5VQB - chain A; structure by X-ray diffraction, 3.39 A resolution.

[Chain A]
Molecule: Rifampin monooxygenase
From: Streptomyces venezuelae (strain ATCC 10712 / CBS 650.69 / DSM 40230 / JCM 4526 / NBRC 13096 / PD 04745)
UniProt: F2R776 (F2R776_STRVP); residue numbers follow UniProt; this construct covers 1-476
Chain sequence (476 residues; numbered 1 to 476; the number before each row is that of its first residue):
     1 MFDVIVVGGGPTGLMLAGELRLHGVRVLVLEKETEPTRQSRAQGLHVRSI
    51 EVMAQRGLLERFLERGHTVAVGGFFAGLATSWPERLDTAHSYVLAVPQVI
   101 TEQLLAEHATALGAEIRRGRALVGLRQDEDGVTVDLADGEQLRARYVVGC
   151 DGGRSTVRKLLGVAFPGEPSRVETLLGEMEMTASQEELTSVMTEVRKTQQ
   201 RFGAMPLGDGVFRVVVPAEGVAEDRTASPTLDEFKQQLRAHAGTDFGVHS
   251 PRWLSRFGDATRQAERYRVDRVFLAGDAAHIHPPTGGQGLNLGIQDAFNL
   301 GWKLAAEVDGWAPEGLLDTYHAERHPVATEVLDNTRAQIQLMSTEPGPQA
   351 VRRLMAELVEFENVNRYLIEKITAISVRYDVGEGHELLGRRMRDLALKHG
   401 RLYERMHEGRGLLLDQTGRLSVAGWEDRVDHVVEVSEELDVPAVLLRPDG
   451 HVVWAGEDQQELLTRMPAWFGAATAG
Unresolved in the structure: 475-476
UniProt features mapped onto this chain:
  - binding site (FAD): Thr12, Glu31, Lys32, Gln98, Leu122, Thr156, Asp277, Leu290, Asn291
  - binding site (rifampicin): Arg196, Arg213
Ligand contacts: FAD (flavin-adenine dinucleotide): Val7, Gly8, Gly9, Gly10, Pro11, Thr12, Leu30, Glu31, Lys32, Glu33, Arg41, Ala42, Gln43, Gln98, Glu102, Arg120, Ala121, Leu122, Cys150, Asp151, Gly152, Thr156, Leu176, Arg213, Phe257, Ala275, Gly276, Asp277, Pro284, Gly287, Gln288, Gly289, Leu290, Asn291

[Overview]
Ligands of chain A: flavin-adenine dinucleotide. From UniProt: 9 FAD-binding residues and rifampicin-binding
residues Arg196 and Arg213.
Chain A is Rifampin monooxygenase (Streptomyces venezuelae (strain ATCC 10712 / CBS 650.69 / DSM 40230 / JCM
4526 / NBRC 13096 / PD 04745)); the structure, Crystal structure of rifampin monooxygenase from Streptomyces
venezuelae, complex with FAD, was determined by X-ray diffraction (same publication as 6BRD).
